PDB entry 8K43 | electron microscopy, 3.00 A resolution | chains Z and A4 of the 12 polymer chains in the assembly

Chain Z:
Protein: RNA-directed RNA polymerase (Fragment)
Organism: Banna virus
Reference sequence: A0A2H4QGD3 (A0A2H4QGD3_9REOV); residue numbers follow UniProt; this construct covers 1-1219
Amino-acid sequence (1219 residues; row label = number of the first residue in the row):
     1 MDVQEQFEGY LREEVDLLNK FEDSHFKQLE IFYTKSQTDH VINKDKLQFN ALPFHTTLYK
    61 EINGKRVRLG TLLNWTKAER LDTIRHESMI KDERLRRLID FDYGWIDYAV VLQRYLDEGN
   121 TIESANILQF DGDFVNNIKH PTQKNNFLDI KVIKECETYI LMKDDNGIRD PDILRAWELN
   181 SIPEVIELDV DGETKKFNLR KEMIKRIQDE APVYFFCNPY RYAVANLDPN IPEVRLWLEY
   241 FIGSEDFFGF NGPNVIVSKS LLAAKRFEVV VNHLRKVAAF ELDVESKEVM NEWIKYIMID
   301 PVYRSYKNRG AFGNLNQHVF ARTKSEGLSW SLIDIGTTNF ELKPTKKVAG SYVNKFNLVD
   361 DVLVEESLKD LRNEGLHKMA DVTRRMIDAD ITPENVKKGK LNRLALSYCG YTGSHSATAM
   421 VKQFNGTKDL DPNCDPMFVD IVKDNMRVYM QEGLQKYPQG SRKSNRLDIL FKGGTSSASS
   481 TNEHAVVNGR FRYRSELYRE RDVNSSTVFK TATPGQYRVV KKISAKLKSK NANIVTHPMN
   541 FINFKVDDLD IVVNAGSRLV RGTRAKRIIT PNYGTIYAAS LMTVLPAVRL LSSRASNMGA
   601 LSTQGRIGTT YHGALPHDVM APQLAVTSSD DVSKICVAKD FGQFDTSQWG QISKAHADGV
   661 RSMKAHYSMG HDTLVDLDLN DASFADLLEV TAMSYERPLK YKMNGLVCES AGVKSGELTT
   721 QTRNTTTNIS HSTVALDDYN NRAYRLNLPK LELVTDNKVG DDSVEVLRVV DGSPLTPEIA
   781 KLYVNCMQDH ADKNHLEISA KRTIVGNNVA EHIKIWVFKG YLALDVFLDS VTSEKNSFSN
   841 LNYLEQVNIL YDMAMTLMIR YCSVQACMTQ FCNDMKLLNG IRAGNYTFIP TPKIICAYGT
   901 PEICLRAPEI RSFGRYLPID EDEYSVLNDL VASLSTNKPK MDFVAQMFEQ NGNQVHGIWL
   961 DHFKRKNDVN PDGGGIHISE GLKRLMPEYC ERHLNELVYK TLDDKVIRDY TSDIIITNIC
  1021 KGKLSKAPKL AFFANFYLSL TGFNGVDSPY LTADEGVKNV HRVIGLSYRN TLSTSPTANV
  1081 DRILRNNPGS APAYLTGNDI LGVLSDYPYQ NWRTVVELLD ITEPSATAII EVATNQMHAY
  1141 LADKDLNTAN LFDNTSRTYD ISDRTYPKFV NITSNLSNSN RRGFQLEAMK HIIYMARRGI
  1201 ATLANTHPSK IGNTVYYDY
Unresolved in the structure: 1, 426-434, 474-478, 608-613
Differences from the reference sequence: conflict V3 (Ile in A0A2H4QGD3), E8 (Asp in A0A2H4QGD3), R68 (Lys in A0A2H4QGD3), I1192 (Val in A0A2H4QGD3)

Chain A4:
Protein: VP2
Organism: Banna virus
Reference sequence: Q9INH3 (Q9INH3_9REOV); residues 1-955 here = UniProt positions 1-955
Amino-acid sequence (955 residues; row label = number of the first residue in the row):
     1 MPRKKDQVTK NDDGNQTSDV QTQDFKTAVQ PDTNTAQLIK TYSNPKQRGD KGEIIYDGGL
    61 SSKLADVVDK TTEPHNADGA VKDGRIAPVK LDLEKQKLDK LKLFETSPFD PLTIKNNQDV
   121 VDKLYATQSS SIQEVVPTKT FATELQFGVT SEDMAKIYGA VAAVSKNVNS SVTYEVKRGT
   181 HELIKVPTIP HNLVLIQSDN GKHALIKEDL GQWPVETGIS LVNQAGVFAV QLANKLGIDK
   241 PFVLDAGSNY FTDTSFIDTR KYCTDGLSPR EIQKALNRQR AYYDRPELTI SENKTLLSQS
   301 IIYPDADGND VSIIFSGAMS HAIFTYAQSQ WNKNIIKLDD YIREITLTVP KQYRPRRFKE
   361 IEHTHGYVYR ELNQGSLLPL VDANLKESSS YYFKKLMSSI SNVPVDARTL QSATAALAAD
   421 TGQAVNRAQH VSMLTNRLTT ANAPTVRAIT VLTCMFKQFR IGMTYALDPN IMDVAAATCM
   481 LLFRPAQSIS DEQYRYCLQT MAVFLTNTTY DIVNNDTIDV LKMKLRNQGW PFVERYNAVE
   541 IDMSVEPLRS PGQVGRYYNP FNIDPLTKKH VEDRLEEFIN QVQVGRFRNA SGNAVGTTLA
   601 AFLRACRDKT SANWRGYSVL VSRYRSLIPN ELFESLRNIS GEYNINPQDE HSFFFALAQI
   661 NADDEFIGAI DKESAEYLDE YATLARDISN SLTLVKAAFG PLERTSGSII NHANNLNKVI
   721 NHVFADKPLI SETMLKILTI DGTTGKDGYR NWLDKLVGHN YPVYVEPVVN IMNFISARFV
   781 ADSSYFGYTN EIMIMPNHIN VPVDDRFGFR DSPFCTSLPR TIMGNDVRRI SYNVFSMMED
   841 IDDVISEGFI LYDAYFNFSY DIMTTDGVTR LKEDILIVTD TGNDIKPIHF YIYFENRNDK
   901 KLRYESKMNV SYRLYIKTPA CLLPLSDYMR AQHDYVSPSS SRVYIKDPAV VYTRS
Unresolved in the structure: 1-181
Differences from the reference sequence: conflict K97 (Arg in Q9INH3)

How chain Z and chain A4 interact:
Residue-residue contacts - 21 pairs, chain Z then chain A4:
  L332(Z) - E665(A4)
  I333(Z) - N402(A4)
  I333(Z) - P404(A4)  hydrophobic
  I333(Z) - E665(A4)
  I333(Z) - F666(A4)  hydrophobic
  D334(Z) - P404(A4)
  D334(Z) - D663(A4)  hydrogen bond (backbone-side chain)
  I335(Z) - D663(A4)  hydrogen bond (backbone-side chain)
  N339(Z) - A407(A4)
  K343(Z) - N402(A4)
  S596(Z) - A407(A4)
  N597(Z) - D406(A4)
  N597(Z) - A407(A4)  hydrogen bond (side chain-backbone)
  V770(Z) - S955(A4)
  R1164(Z) - A441(A4)
  P1167(Z) - T439(A4)
  K1168(Z) - A441(A4)
  N1175(Z) - A428(A4)
  S1177(Z) - V425(A4)
  R1181(Z) - N436(A4)  hydrogen bond
  Y1219(Z) - R437(A4)
Other interface residues (no listed pair), chain Z (20 interface residues in all): G336, Y1109, T1134, T1173
Other interface residues (no listed pair), chain A4 (20 interface residues in all): S401, V405, R408, N426, N442, A669

In short:
The chain Z/chain A4 interface involves 20 residues from each chain; the contacts include 4 hydrogen bonds.
Polar pairs include D334(Z)-D663(A4), I335(Z)-D663(A4) and N597(Z)-A407(A4).
Here chain Z is RNA-directed RNA polymerase (Fragment) and chain A4 is VP2, both from Banna virus. Entry 8K43
(In situ structure of RNA-dependent RNA polymerase in full BAV particles) was determined by electron
microscopy together with 8K42, 8K49 and 8K4A from the same study.
